7ERO - chains A and B of the 4 polymer chains in the assembly; structure by X-ray diffraction, 2.12 A resolution.

== Chain A (and B) ==
Name: D-tagatose 3-epimerase
Organism: Agrobacterium sp. SUL3
Notes: EC 5.1.3.-; chain B of this document is another copy of the same molecule, construct and numbering; everything in this record applies to it too
UniProt: A0A0L6K0Q2 (A0A0L6K0Q2_9RHIZ); residues 1-282 here = UniProt positions 1-282
Chain sequence (284 residues; row label = number of the first residue in the row):
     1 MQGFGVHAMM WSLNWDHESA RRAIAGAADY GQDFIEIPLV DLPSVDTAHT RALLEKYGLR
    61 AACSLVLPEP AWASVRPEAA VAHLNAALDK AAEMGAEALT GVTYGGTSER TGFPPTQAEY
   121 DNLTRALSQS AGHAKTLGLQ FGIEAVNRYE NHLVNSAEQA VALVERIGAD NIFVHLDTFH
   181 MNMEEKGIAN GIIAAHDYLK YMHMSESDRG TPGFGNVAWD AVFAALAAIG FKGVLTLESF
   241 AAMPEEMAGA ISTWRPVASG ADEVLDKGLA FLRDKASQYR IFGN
Disordered / not traced: 284 (chain B: fully traced)
Construct notes: expression tag (283-284)
Metal / ion sites: Mg2+: E144, D177, E238 (together with D-psicose)
Residues lining bound ligands: D-psicose (PSJ): H7, M9, E36, P38, S64, L65, V66, G101, V102, T107, E144, V146, E150, D177, H180, H203, R209, E238
From the paper describing this entry:
  - mutagenesis - P38N, P38N/V102A/Y201L/I251R (6.3-fold), V102A, V102I, T107N, Y201L, Y201V, T236K: increased catalytic activity on D-fructose
  - mutagenesis - P38N/V102A/Y201L, P38N/V102A/Y201L/S207N, P38N/V102A/Y201L/S207N/I251R: increased stability

== How chain A and chain B interact ==
Pairs across the interface (74):
  R110(A) - G249(B)  hydrogen bond (side chain-backbone)
  R110(A) - S252(B)  hydrogen bond
  R110(A) - W254(B)
  G112(A) - G249(B)  hydrogen bond (backbone-backbone)
  G112(A) - W254(B)
  F113(A) - W254(B)
  P114(A) - A248(B)
  P114(A) - W254(B)
  P115(A) - W254(B)
  N147(A) - Y149(B)  hydrogen bond
  R148(A) - D208(B)
  R148(A) - S252(B)
  R148(A) - W254(B)  hydrogen bond (backbone-side chain)
  R148(A) - R255(B)
  Y149(A) - N147(B)  hydrogen bond
  Y149(A) - Y149(B)  hydrophobic
  Y149(A) - E150(B)  hydrogen bond
  Y149(A) - F179(B)
  Y149(A) - S252(B)
  E150(A) - Y149(B)  hydrogen bond
  N151(A) - W254(B)
  H152(A) - W254(B)
  N155(A) - W254(B)
  S156(A) - R255(B)
  Q159(A) - R255(B)
  F179(A) - Y149(B)
  F179(A) - M183(B)  hydrophobic
  M181(A) - N216(B)  hydrogen bond (backbone-side chain)
  N182(A) - N182(B)  hydrogen bond (backbone-side chain)
  N182(A) - S207(B)
  N182(A) - N216(B)  hydrogen bond (backbone-side chain)
  M183(A) - F179(B)  hydrophobic
  M183(A) - M183(B)  hydrophobic
  M183(A) - S207(B)
  M183(A) - D208(B)
  E184(A) - R255(B)  salt bridge
  E185(A) - N216(B)  hydrogen bond (backbone-side chain)
  K186(A) - D208(B)  salt bridge
  K186(A) - F214(B)
  K186(A) - V257(B)  hydrogen bond (side chain-backbone)
  G187(A) - G215(B)
  G187(A) - N216(B)
  I188(A) - N216(B)  hydrogen bond (backbone-side chain)
  S207(A) - N182(B)  hydrogen bond (side chain-backbone)
  S207(A) - M183(B)
  D208(A) - R148(B)
  D208(A) - M183(B)
  D208(A) - K186(B)  salt bridge
  F214(A) - K186(B)
  G215(A) - G187(B)
  N216(A) - M181(B)  hydrogen bond (side chain-backbone)
  N216(A) - N182(B)  hydrogen bond (side chain-backbone)
  N216(A) - E185(B)  hydrogen bond (side chain-backbone)
  N216(A) - G187(B)
  N216(A) - I188(B)  hydrogen bond (side chain-backbone)
  A248(A) - P114(B)
  G249(A) - R110(B)  hydrogen bond (backbone-side chain)
  G249(A) - G112(B)  hydrogen bond (backbone-backbone)
  S252(A) - R148(B)
  S252(A) - Y149(B)
  W254(A) - R110(B)
  W254(A) - G112(B)
  W254(A) - F113(B)
  W254(A) - P114(B)
  W254(A) - P115(B)
  W254(A) - R148(B)  hydrogen bond (side chain-backbone)
  W254(A) - N151(B)
  W254(A) - H152(B)
  W254(A) - N155(B)
  R255(A) - R148(B)
  R255(A) - S156(B)
  R255(A) - Q159(B)
  R255(A) - E184(B)  salt bridge
  V257(A) - K186(B)  hydrogen bond (backbone-side chain)
Interface residues without a listed pair, chain A (37 interface residues in all): H180, G210, A258
Interface residues without a listed pair, chain B (39 interface residues in all): H180, G210, A250, T253, A258

== Summary ==
Chain A and chain B form an interface of 37 and 39 residues respectively, with 23 hydrogen bonds and 4 salt
bridges. Polar contacts include E184(A)-R255(B), K186(A)-D208(B) and R110(A)-G249(B). From the paper: P38N,
P38N/V102A/Y201L/I251R and V102A of chain A, among others, increase catalytic activity on D-fructose;
P38N/V102A/Y201L, P38N/V102A/Y201L/S207N and P38N/V102A/Y201L/S207N/I251R of chain A increase stability; 11
substitutions were tested in all.
Chain A and chain B are both D-tagatose 3-epimerase (Agrobacterium sp. SUL3); the structure, Crystal structure
of D-allulose 3-epimerase with D-allulose from Agrobacterium sp. SUL3, was determined by X-ray diffraction
together with 7ERM and 7ERN from the same study.
